PDB entry 7Q0N | X-ray diffraction, 2.50 A resolution | chains B and C of the 4 polymer chains in the assembly

Chain B:
Molecule: Arbitrium receptor
UniProt: A0A7G5CHT1 (A0A7G5CHT1_9CAUD); numbering as in UniProt (aligned over 1-386)
Sequence (386 residues; numbered 1 to 386; the number before each row is that of its first residue):
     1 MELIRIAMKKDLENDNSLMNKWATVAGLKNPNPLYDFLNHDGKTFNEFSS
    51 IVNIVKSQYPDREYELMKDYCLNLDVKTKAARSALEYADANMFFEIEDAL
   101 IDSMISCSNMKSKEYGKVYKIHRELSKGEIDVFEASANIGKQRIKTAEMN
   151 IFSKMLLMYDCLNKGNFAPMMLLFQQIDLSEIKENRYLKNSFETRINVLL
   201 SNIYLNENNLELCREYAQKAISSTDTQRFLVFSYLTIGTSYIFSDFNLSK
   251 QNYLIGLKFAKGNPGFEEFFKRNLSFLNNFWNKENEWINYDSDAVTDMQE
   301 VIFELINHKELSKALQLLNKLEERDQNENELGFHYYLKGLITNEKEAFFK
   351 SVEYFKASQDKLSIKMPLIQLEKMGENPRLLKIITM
Reported in the primary citation:
  - binding site for the 45-nt DNA strand (chain C): Asn16, Asn20, Lys29, Asn30, Asn32, Tyr35, Asn39, His40, Lys43, Thr44, Asn46, Lys77, Thr78, Lys79, Arg82, Asn109, Arg143, Lys145

Chain C:
Molecule: 45-nt DNA strand
Sequence (45 nucleotides; row label = number of the first residue in the row):
     1 GGCCATCACTAGATGTTATAAAAACTTAATATTTAAGTGATCAAC

How chain B and chain C interact:
Residue-residue contacts (19; chain B residue first):
  Leu28(B) - DA36(C)  phosphate contact
  Lys29(B) - DA36(C)  hydrogen bond to the phosphate
  Lys29(B) - DG37(C)  phosphate contact
  Asn30(B) - DA36(C)  base contact
  Asn30(B) - DG37(C)  base contact
  Asn32(B) - DA36(C)  base contact
  Asn32(B) - DG37(C)  base contact
  Asn32(B) - DT38(C)  base contact
  Pro33(B) - DA35(C)  phosphate contact
  Pro33(B) - DA36(C)  base contact
  Lys43(B) - DT34(C)  sugar contact
  Lys43(B) - DA35(C)  salt bridge to the phosphate
  Thr44(B) - DT34(C)  hydrogen bond to the phosphate
  Phe45(B) - DA35(C)  phosphate contact
  Asn46(B) - DT34(C)  hydrogen bond to the phosphate
  Asn46(B) - DA35(C)  hydrogen bond to the phosphate
  Met110(B) - DT26(C)  base contact
  Arg143(B) - DC25(C)  phosphate contact
  Lys145(B) - DT26(C)  salt bridge to the phosphate
Also at the interface, not in a pair above, chain B (14 interface residues in all): Asp36, Gly42

Summary:
The interface between chain B and chain C involves 14 residues on one side and 7 on the other, with 4 hydrogen
bonds and 2 salt bridges. Polar pairs include Lys29(B)-DA36(C), Thr44(B)-DT34(C) and Asn46(B)-DT34(C). From
the paper: a binding site for the 45-nt DNA strand (chain C) at Asn16(B), Asn20(B) and Lys29(B) among others.
Here chain B is Arbitrium receptor and chain C is a 45-nt DNA strand. Entry 7Q0N (Arbitrium receptor from
Katmira phage) was determined by X-ray diffraction (same publication as 6S7I and 6S7L).
